Entry 5KWE (X-ray diffraction, 1.68 A resolution); this record covers chains A and B of the 4 polymer chains in the assembly.

== Chain A (and B) ==
Name: Halohydrin dehalogenase
From: Rhizobium radiobacter
Notes: chain B of this document is another copy of the same molecule, construct and numbering; everything in this record applies to it too
UniProtKB: Q93D82 (Q93D82_RHIRD); residues 3-254 here = UniProt positions 3-254
Sequence (271 residues; numbered -16 to 254; the number before each row is that of its first residue; numbers below 1 keep their minus sign (Met-16 is residue -16)):
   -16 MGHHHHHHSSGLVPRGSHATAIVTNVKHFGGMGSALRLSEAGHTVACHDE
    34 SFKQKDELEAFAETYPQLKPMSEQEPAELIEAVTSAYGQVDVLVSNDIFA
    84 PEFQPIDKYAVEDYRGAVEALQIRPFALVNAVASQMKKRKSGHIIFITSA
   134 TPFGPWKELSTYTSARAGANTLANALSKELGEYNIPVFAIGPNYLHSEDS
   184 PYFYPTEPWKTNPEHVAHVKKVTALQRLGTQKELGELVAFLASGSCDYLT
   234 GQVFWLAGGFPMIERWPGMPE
Unresolved in the structure: -16 to -1 (chain B: -16 to 0)
Sequence notes: initiating methionine (-16); expression tag (-15 to 2); engineered mutation Asn153 (Cys in Q93D82)
Metal / ion sites: Na+ near Ser55 (its only coordinating residue here)
What the authors report for this chain:
  - mutagenesis - A29L, D39K, E42M, A45H, T47K, E58Q, A60R, E61K, E61Q, E64A, E64Q, E64R, S68R, Q87R, A93K, A93N, A93T, G99A, T134V, C153N (+13 degC), N157H, A158V, E190T, E197K, V199I, V199K, V236I, E247P: increased stability
  - mutagenesis - W249F (9-fold): increased catalytic activity on (R)-2
  - mutagenesis - T134A: increased catalytic activity on 1,2-epoxybutane

== Chain A / chain B interface ==
Residue-residue contacts (82):
  Ser160(A) with Ala207(B)
  Lys161(A) with Gly242(B), hydrogen bond (side chain-backbone); Phe243(B); Pro244(B), hydrogen bond (side chain-backbone); Met245(B)
  Gly164(A) with Ala207(B); Leu208(B)
  Glu165(A) with Ala207(B), hydrogen bond (backbone-backbone)
  Asn176(A) with Tyr231(B)
  Tyr177(A) with Tyr231(B), hydrogen bond (backbone-side chain)
  Thr206(A) with Tyr231(B)
  Ala207(A) with Ser160(B); Gly164(B); Glu165(B), hydrogen bond (backbone-backbone)
  Leu208(A) with Gly164(B); Asp230(B); Tyr231(B), hydrophobic; Thr233(B)
  Gln209(A) with Glu165(B)
  Arg210(A) with Asp230(B); Tyr231(B), hydrogen bond (backbone-side chain)
  Leu211(A) with Tyr231(B)
  Gly212(A) with Tyr231(B), hydrogen bond (backbone-side chain)
  Glu216(A) with Ser228(B); Cys229(B); Asp230(B), hydrogen bond (side chain-backbone); Tyr231(B), hydrogen bond (side chain-backbone)
  Glu219(A) with Phe223(B); Ser228(B)
  Leu220(A) with Phe223(B), hydrophobic; Cys229(B), hydrophobic
  Phe223(A) with Glu219(B); Leu220(B), hydrophobic; Phe223(B), hydrophobic
  Ser228(A) with Glu216(B); Glu219(B)
  Cys229(A) with Glu216(B); Leu220(B), hydrophobic; Leu239(B), hydrophobic
  Asp230(A) with Leu208(B); Arg210(B); Glu216(B), hydrogen bond (backbone-side chain)
  Tyr231(A) with Asn176(B); Tyr177(B), hydrogen bond (side chain-backbone); Thr206(B); Leu208(B), hydrophobic; Arg210(B), hydrogen bond (side chain-backbone); Leu211(B); Gly212(B), hydrogen bond (side chain-backbone); Glu216(B), hydrogen bond (backbone-side chain); Trp238(B); Leu239(B); Ala240(B), hydrogen bond (backbone-backbone); Gly241(B), hydrogen bond (backbone-backbone)
  Leu232(A) with Phe237(B), hydrophobic; Trp238(B); Leu239(B), hydrophobic
  Thr233(A) with Leu208(B); Gly241(B); Gly242(B)
  Gln235(A) with Gln235(B); Val236(B), hydrogen bond (side chain-backbone); Phe237(B); Trp238(B), hydrogen bond (side chain-backbone)
  Val236(A) with Gln235(B), hydrogen bond (backbone-side chain)
  Phe237(A) with Leu232(B), hydrophobic; Gln235(B); Phe237(B), hydrophobic
  Trp238(A) with Tyr231(B); Leu232(B); Gln235(B), hydrogen bond (backbone-side chain)
  Leu239(A) with Cys229(B), hydrophobic; Tyr231(B); Leu232(B), hydrophobic
  Ala240(A) with Tyr231(B), hydrogen bond (backbone-backbone)
  Gly241(A) with Tyr231(B), hydrogen bond (backbone-backbone); Thr233(B)
  Gly242(A) with Lys161(B), hydrogen bond (backbone-side chain); Thr233(B)
  Phe243(A) with Lys161(B)
  Pro244(A) with Lys161(B), hydrogen bond (backbone-side chain)
  Met245(A) with Lys161(B)
Also at the interface, not in a pair above, chain A (35 interface residues in all): Asn167
Also at the interface, not in a pair above, chain B (36 interface residues in all): Asn167, Gln209, Lys215

== Summary ==
35 residues of chain A and 36 residues of chain B are in contact, with 24 hydrogen bonds. Among the polar
pairs are Lys161(A)-Gly242(B), Lys161(A)-Pro244(B) and Tyr177(A)-Tyr231(B). From the paper: A29L, D39K and
E42M of chain A, among others, increase stability; W249F of chain A increases catalytic activity on (R)-2; 30
substitutions were tested in all.
Both chains are Halohydrin dehalogenase (Rhizobium radiobacter). Entry 5KWE (Thermostable mutant of halohydrin
dehalogenase HheC - C153N) was determined by X-ray diffraction (same publication as 5KVC).
